Entry 4DV3 (X-ray diffraction, 3.55 A resolution); this record covers chains A and L of the 21 polymer chains in the assembly.

Chain A:
Molecule: 16S rRNA
Organism: Thermus thermophilus
Sequence (1522 nucleotides; row label = number of the first residue in the row; note: 42 numbers in that range are skipped by the numbering (no residue carries them; nothing is unmodelled there); a row labelled like 190A-190L holds insertion residues (190A, then the next letters in order); numbering starts at 0):
     0 UUUGUUGGAGAGUUUGAUCCUGGCUCAGGGUGAACGCUGGCGGCGUGCCU
    50 AAGACAUGCAAGUCGUGCGGG
    73 CCGCGGGGUUUU
    88 ACUCCG
    95 UGGUC
   101 AGCGGCGGACGGGUGAGUAACGCGUGGGU
  129A G
   130 ACCUACCCGGAAGAGGGGGACAACCCGGGGAAACUCGGGCUAAUCCCCCA
   180 UGUGGACCCGC
190A-190L CCCUUGGGGUGU
   191 GUCCAAAGGGCUUU
   216 GCCCGCUUCCGGAUGGGCCCGCGUCCCAUCAGCUAGUUGGUGGGGUAAUG
   266 GCCCACCAAGGCGACGACGGGUAGCCGGUCUGAGAGGAUGGCCGGCCACA
   316 GGGGCACUGAGACACGGGCCCCACUCCUACGGGAGGCAGCAGUUAGGAAU
   366 CUUCCGCAAUGGGCGCAAGCCUGACGGAGCGACGCCGCUUGGAGGAAGAA
   416 GCCCUUCGGGGUGUAAACUCCUGAA
   442 CCCGGGACGAAACCCCCGACGA
   474 GGGGACUGACGGUACCGGG
   494 GUAAUAGCGCCGGCCAACUCCGUGCCAGCAGCCGCGGUAAUACGGAGGGC
   544 GCGAGCGUUACCCGGAUUCACUGGGCGUAAAGGGCGUGUAGGCGGCCUGG
   594 GGCGUCCCAUGUGAAAGACCACGGCUCAACCGUGGGGGAGCGUGGGAUAC
   644 GCUCAGGCUAGACGGUGGGAGAGGGUGGUGGAAUUCCCGGAGUAGCGGUG
   694 AAAUGCGCAGAUACCGGGAGGAACGCCGAUGGCGAAGGCAGCCACCUGGU
   744 CCACCCGUGACGCUGAGGCGCGAAAGCGUGGGGAGCAAACCGGAUUAGAU
   794 ACCCGGGUAGUCCACGCCCUAAACGAUGCGCGCUAGGUCUCUGGGUCU
   848 CCUGGGGGCCGAAGCUAACGCGUUAAGCGCGCCGCCUGGGGAGUACGGCC
   898 GCAAGGCUGAAACUAAAAGGAAUUGACGGGGGCCCGCACAAGCGGUGGAG
   948 CAUGUGGUUUAAUUCGAAGXAACGCGAAGAACCUUACCAGGCCUUGACAU
   998 GCUAGG
 1003A G
  1004 AACCCGGGUGAAAGCCUGGGGUGCCCC
1030A-1030D GCGA
  1031 GGGGAGCCCUAGCACAGGUGCUGCAUGGCCGUCGUCAGCUCGUGCCGUGA
  1081 GGUGUUGGGUUAAGUCCCGCAACGAGCGCAACCCCCGCCGUUAGUUGCCA
  1131 GCGGUUCGGCCGGGCACUCUAACGGGACUGCCCGCGAAA
  1171 GCGGGAGGAAGGAGGGGACGACGUCUGGUCAGCAUGGCCCUUACGGCCUG
  1221 GGCGACACACGUGCUACAAUGCCCACUACAAAGCGAUGCCACCCGGCAAC
  1271 GGGGAGCUAAUCGCAAAAAGGUGGGCCCAGUUCGGAUUGGGGUCUGCAAC
  1321 CCGACCCCAUGAAGCCGGAAUCGCUAGUAAUCGCGGAUCAG
 1361A C
  1362 CAUGCCGCGGUGAAUACGUUCCCGGGCCUUGUACACACXGCCXGUXACGC
  1412 CAUGGGAGCGGGCUCUACCCGAAGUCGCCGGG
  1446 AGCCUACGGG
  1459 CAGGCGCCGAGGGUAGGGCCCGUGACUGGGGCGAAGUCGUAACAAGGUAG
  1509 CUGUACCGGAAGGUGCGGCUGGAUCCACUCCUUUCU
Disordered / not traced: 0-4, 1534-1538
Modified positions: PSU (pseudouridine-5'-monophosphate) at position 516, 7MG (7N-methyl-8-hydroguanosine-5'-monophosphate) at position 527, M2G (N2-dimethylguanosine-5'-monophosphate) at position 966, 5MC (5-methylcytidine-5'-monophosphate) at position 967, 2MG (2N-methylguanosine-5'-monophosphate) at position 1207, 5MC (5-methylcytidine-5'-monophosphate) at position 1400, 4OC (4n,o2'-methylcytidine-5'-monophosphate) at position 1402, 5MC (5-methylcytidine-5'-monophosphate) at position 1404, 5MC (5-methylcytidine-5'-monophosphate) at position 1407, UR3 (3-methyluridine-5'-monophoshate) at position 1498, MA6 (6N-dimethyladenosine-5'-monophoshate) at position 1518, MA6 (6N-dimethyladenosine-5'-monophoshate) at position 1519, PSU (pseudouridine-5'-monophosphate) at position 1540, PSU (pseudouridine-5'-monophosphate) at position 1541
Sequence notes: engineered mutation A912 (C1535 in M26923.1); conflict C1534 (A2157 in M26923.1), A1535 (C2158 in M26923.1)
Metal / ion sites: Mg2+ site 1 near G7 (its only coordinating residue here); Mg2+ site 2 near G21 (its only coordinating residue here); Mg2+ site 3: C48, U49, G115; Mg2+ site 4 near A53 (its only coordinating residue here); Mg2+ site 5: C58, U387; Mg2+ site 6: A59, U387; Mg2+ site 7: G69, G97; Mg2+ site 8 near G105 (its only coordinating residue here); Mg2+ site 9: A109, G331; Mg2+ site 10 near G111 (its only coordinating residue here); Mg2+ site 11: G117, G289; Mg2+ site 12: C121, G124, U125, G236; 106 more Mg2+ sites not listed
Small-molecule neighbours: streptomycin (SRY): U12, U14, C526, 7MG_527, A912, A913, A914, A915, C1490, G1491

Chain L:
Molecule: ribosomal protein S12
Organism: Thermus thermophilus
Reference sequence: F6DEQ7 (F6DEQ7_THETG); residue numbers follow UniProt; this construct covers 1-135
Amino-acid sequence (135 residues; numbered 1 to 135; the number before each row is that of its first residue):
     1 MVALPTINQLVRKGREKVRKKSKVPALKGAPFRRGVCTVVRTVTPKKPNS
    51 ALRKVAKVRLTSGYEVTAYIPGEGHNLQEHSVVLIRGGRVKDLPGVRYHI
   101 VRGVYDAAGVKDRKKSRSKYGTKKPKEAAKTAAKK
Disordered / not traced: 1-4, 129-135
Modified positions: Asp92 ((3s)-3-(methylsulfanyl)-l-aspartic acid; 0TD)
Metal / ion sites: Mg2+: Asn49 (shared with G529(A) of chain A)
Small-molecule neighbours: streptomycin (SRY): Lys46, Lys47, Pro48, Lys91, Asp92

Interface between chain A and chain L:
Residue-residue contacts (122; chain A residue first):
  U24(A) - Lys23(L)  phosphate contact
  A33(A) - Phe32(L)  base contact
  C34(A) - Phe32(L)  sugar contact
  C34(A) - Val101(L)  sugar contact
  C34(A) - Val104(L)  phosphate contact
  G35(A) - Val104(L)  sugar contact
  G35(A) - Arg117(L)  sugar contact
  G35(A) - Ser118(L)  hydrogen bond to the sugar
  G35(A) - Gly121(L)  sugar contact
  C36(A) - Arg117(L)  hydrogen bond to the sugar
  C36(A) - Ser118(L)  sugar contact
  C36(A) - Thr122(L)  sugar contact
  C36(A) - Lys123(L)  salt bridge to the phosphate
  C36(A) - Lys124(L)  phosphate contact
  U37(A) - Lys123(L)  salt bridge to the phosphate
  U37(A) - Lys124(L)  phosphate contact
  U49(A) - Lys28(L)  base contact
  C241(A) - Arg19(L)  hydrogen bond to the phosphate
  C242(A) - Glu16(L)  phosphate contact
  C242(A) - Arg19(L)  salt bridge to the phosphate
  G302(A) - Lys17(L)  salt bridge to the phosphate
  A303(A) - Lys17(L)  salt bridge to the phosphate
  G362(A) - Lys28(L)  sugar contact
  G362(A) - Arg33(L)  hydrogen bond to the phosphate
  G362(A) - Arg34(L)  salt bridge to the phosphate
  G362(A) - Thr61(L)  phosphate contact
  A363(A) - Ala30(L)  base contact
  A363(A) - Pro31(L)  base contact
  A363(A) - Phe32(L)  sugar contact
  A363(A) - Arg33(L)  salt bridge to the phosphate
  A363(A) - Arg34(L)  salt bridge to the phosphate
  A363(A) - Thr61(L)  hydrogen bond to the phosphate
  A363(A) - Tyr105(L)  sugar contact
  C501(A) - Arg117(L)  salt bridge to the phosphate
  C501(A) - Ser118(L)  hydrogen bond to the phosphate
  C501(A) - Lys124(L)  phosphate contact
  G502(A) - Ser116(L)  phosphate contact
  G502(A) - Arg117(L)  hydrogen bond to the phosphate
  G502(A) - Ser118(L)  hydrogen bond to the phosphate
  G502(A) - Lys119(L)  hydrogen bond to the phosphate
  C503(A) - Ser116(L)  hydrogen bond to the phosphate
  C503(A) - Lys119(L)  salt bridge to the phosphate
  C518(A) - Pro48(L)  base contact
  C518(A) - Ser50(L)  sugar contact
  C519(A) - Ser50(L)  hydrogen bond to the phosphate
  C519(A) - Ala51(L)  phosphate contact
  A520(A) - Ala51(L)  phosphate contact
  A520(A) - Leu52(L)  hydrogen bond to the phosphate
  A520(A) - Lys54(L)  salt bridge to the phosphate
  A520(A) - Glu73(L)  phosphate contact
  G521(A) - Arg53(L)  hydrogen bond to the base
  G521(A) - Lys54(L)  salt bridge to the phosphate
  G521(A) - Gly72(L)  sugar contact
  G521(A) - Glu73(L)  phosphate contact
  G521(A) - Gly74(L)  phosphate contact
  C522(A) - Asn49(L)  base contact
  C522(A) - Arg53(L)  base contact
  C522(A) - Tyr69(L)  hydrogen bond to the phosphate
  C522(A) - Pro71(L)  phosphate contact
  C522(A) - Gly72(L)  hydrogen bond to the phosphate
  C522(A) - Tyr120(L)  hydrogen bond to the phosphate
  A523(A) - Arg53(L)  base contact
  A523(A) - Val90(L)  base contact
  A523(A) - Lys91(L)  base contact
  A523(A) - Asp92(L)  base contact
  A523(A) - Tyr120(L)  hydrogen bond to the phosphate
  C526(A) - Lys91(L)  salt bridge to the phosphate
  7MG_527(A) - Asn49(L)  hydrogen bond to the base
  7MG_527(A) - Asp92(L)  base contact
  C528(A) - Asn49(L)  hydrogen bond to the base
  G529(A) - Asn49(L)  base contact
  G529(A) - Ser50(L)  hydrogen bond to the base
  G529(A) - Ala51(L)  base contact
  G537(A) - Glu73(L)  sugar contact
  G537(A) - Arg113(L)  salt bridge to the phosphate
  G538(A) - Arg113(L)  salt bridge to the phosphate
  G538(A) - Lys114(L)  hydrogen bond to the phosphate
  G538(A) - Lys115(L)  hydrogen bond to the phosphate
  A539(A) - Lys115(L)  salt bridge to the phosphate
  G550(A) - Lys119(L)  sugar contact
  U551(A) - Arg86(L)  sugar contact
  U551(A) - Lys119(L)  sugar contact
  U552(A) - Pro31(L)  hydrogen bond to the sugar
  U552(A) - Arg86(L)  hydrogen bond to the sugar
  U552(A) - Gly87(L)  sugar contact
  A553(A) - Gly29(L)  hydrogen bond to the sugar
  A553(A) - Pro31(L)  sugar contact
  C554(A) - Ser22(L)  hydrogen bond to the phosphate
  C556(A) - Lys20(L)  salt bridge to the phosphate
  C562(A) - Arg15(L)  base contact
  C562(A) - Glu16(L)  hydrogen bond to the sugar
  C562(A) - Lys17(L)  sugar contact
  A563(A) - Arg15(L)  base contact
  C564(A) - Leu10(L)  phosphate contact
  C564(A) - Arg15(L)  salt bridge to the phosphate
  G567(A) - Pro5(L)  base contact
  G567(A) - Arg15(L)  hydrogen bond to the base
  G568(A) - Pro5(L)  base contact
  G585(A) - Asn8(L)  sugar contact
  C879(A) - Thr6(L)  base contact
  C879(A) - Asn8(L)  phosphate contact
  C880(A) - Thr6(L)  hydrogen bond to the phosphate
  C880(A) - Asn8(L)  hydrogen bond to the phosphate
  C880(A) - Gln9(L)  phosphate contact
  C880(A) - Arg12(L)  salt bridge to the phosphate
  G881(A) - Gln9(L)  hydrogen bond to the phosphate
  G881(A) - Arg12(L)  salt bridge to the phosphate
  G881(A) - Lys13(L)  salt bridge to the phosphate
  C882(A) - Lys13(L)  salt bridge to the phosphate
  U884(A) - Arg15(L)  base contact
  A909(A) - Lys21(L)  phosphate contact
  C910(A) - Arg97(L)  salt bridge to the phosphate
  U911(A) - Arg97(L)  salt bridge to the phosphate
  A912(A) - Arg89(L)  salt bridge to the phosphate
  A912(A) - Pro94(L)  phosphate contact
  A913(A) - Lys46(L)  salt bridge to the phosphate
  A913(A) - Lys91(L)  salt bridge to the phosphate
  C1412(A) - Lys57(L)  phosphate contact
  C1490(A) - Pro94(L)  sugar contact
  A1492(A) - Pro45(L)  sugar contact
  A1492(A) - Lys46(L)  phosphate contact
  A1492(A) - Lys47(L)  hydrogen bond to the phosphate
Also at the interface, not in a pair above, chain A (61 interface residues in all): A32, A364, C525, G557, C883, C1411, G1491
Also at the interface, not in a pair above, chain L (69 interface residues in all): Val18, Val24, Thr44, Leu84, Gly88, Gly95, Arg102

Overview:
Chain A and chain L form an interface of 61 and 69 residues respectively, with 32 hydrogen bonds and 27 salt
bridges. Among the polar pairs are G521(A)-Arg53(L), 7MG_527(A)-Asn49(L) and C528(A)-Asn49(L). Streptomycin is
bound between chain A and chain L.
Here chain A is 16S rRNA and chain L is ribosomal protein S12, both from Thermus thermophilus. Entry 4DV3
(Crystal structure of the Thermus thermophilus 30S ribosomal subunit with a 16S rRNA mutation, C912A, bound
...) was determined by X-ray diffraction.
